PDB entry 5SY1 | electron microscopy, 3.90 A resolution | chains C and A of the 4 polymer chains in the assembly

Chain C:
Name: Calmodulin
From: Spodoptera frugiperda
Chain sequence (149 residues; each row starts with the number of its first residue):
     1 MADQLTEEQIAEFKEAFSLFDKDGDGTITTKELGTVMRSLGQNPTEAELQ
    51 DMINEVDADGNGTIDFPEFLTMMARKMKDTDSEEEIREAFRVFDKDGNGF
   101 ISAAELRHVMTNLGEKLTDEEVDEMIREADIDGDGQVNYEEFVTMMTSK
Not modelled in the structure: 1, 149
Ion coordination: Ca2+ site 1: Asp-21, Asp-23, Asp-25, Thr-27, Glu-32; Ca2+ site 2: Asp-57, Asp-59, Asn-61, Thr-63, Glu-68; Ca2+ site 3: Asp-94, Asp-96, Asn-98, Phe-100, Glu-105; Ca2+ site 4: Ala-129, Asp-134, Gln-136

Chain A:
Name: STRA6
From: Danio rerio
UniProtKB: A4IGB6 (A4IGB6_DANRE); numbering as in UniProt (aligned over 1-670)
Chain sequence (670 residues; each row starts with the number of its first residue):
     1 MSAETVNNYDYSDWYENAAPTKAPVEVIPPCDPTADEGLFHICIAAISLV
    51 VMLVLAILARRQKLSDNQRGLTGLLSPVNFLDHTQHKGLAVAVYGVLFCK
   101 LVGMVLSHHPLPFTKEVANKEFWMILALLYYPTLYYPLLACGTLHNKVGY
   151 VLGSLLSWTHFGILVWQKVDCPKTPQIYKYYALFGSLPQIACLAFLSFQY
   201 PLLLFKGLQNTETANASEDLSSSYYRDYVKKILKKKKPTKISSSTSKPKL
   251 FDRLRDAVKSYIYTPEDVFRFPLKLAISVVVAFIALYQMALLLISGVLPT
   301 LHIVRRGVDENIAFLLAGFNIILSNDRQEVVRIVVYYLWCVEICYVSAVT
   351 LSCLVNLLMLMRSMVLHRSNLKGLYRGDSLNVFNCHRSIRPSRPALVCWM
   401 GFTSYQAAFLCLGMAIQTLVFFICILFAVFLIIIPILWGTNLMLFHIIGN
   451 LWPFWLTLVLAALIQHVASRFLFIRKDGGTRDLNNRGSLFLLSYILFLVN
   501 VMIGVVLGIWRVVITALFNIVHLGRLDISLLNRNVEAFDPGYRCYSHYLK
   551 IEVSQSHPVMKAFCGLLLQSSGQDGLSAQRIRDAEEGIQLVQQEKKQNKV
   601 SNAKRARAHWQLLYTLVNNPSLVGSRKHFQCQSSESFINGALSRTSKEGS
   651 KKDGSVKEPNKEAESAAASN
Not modelled in the structure: 1-25, 575-597, 631-670
Reported in the primary citation:
  - self-association interface (contacts with another copy of this molecule); pairs are residue here / residue on that copy: Arg-511/Asp-539, Thr-515, Asn-519
  - binding site for cholesterol: Thr-515, Asn-519

How chain C and chain A interact:
Pairs across the interface - 82 pairs, chain C then chain A:
  Ala-2(C) with Tyr-614(A); Thr-615(A); Asn-618(A)
  Asp-3(C) with Tyr-614(A), hydrogen bond; Asn-618(A); Asn-619(A), hydrogen bond (backbone-side chain)
  Gln-4(C) with Asn-618(A); Asn-619(A)
  Leu-5(C) with Leu-233(A), hydrophobic; Asn-619(A), hydrogen bond (backbone-side chain)
  Gln-9(C) with Ile-232(A); Lys-235(A)
  Ala-11(C) with Arg-376(A)
  Glu-12(C) with Ile-232(A); Arg-376(A)
  Phe-13(C) with Val-559(A), hydrophobic
  Glu-15(C) with Tyr-375(A); Ile-389(A)
  Leu-19(C) with Val-553(A); His-557(A); Met-560(A), hydrophobic
  Phe-20(C) with Met-560(A), hydrophobic; Phe-563(A), hydrophobic
  Lys-22(C) with Arg-390(A)
  Asp-25(C) with Phe-629(A)
  Met-37(C) with Cys-564(A), hydrophobic
  Leu-40(C) with Glu-218(A)
  Gly-41(C) with Ser-65(A), hydrogen bond (backbone-side chain); Glu-218(A)
  Gln-42(C) with Ser-217(A), hydrogen bond; Asp-219(A), hydrogen bond; Leu-568(A)
  Glu-48(C) with Ser-571(A), hydrogen bond
  Met-52(C) with Leu-567(A)
  Glu-55(C) with Ser-570(A)
  Ala-58(C) with His-609(A), hydrogen bond (backbone-side chain); Leu-612(A), hydrophobic
  Asp-65(C) with Arg-626(A); Phe-629(A); Gln-630(A)
  Pro-67(C) with Arg-626(A)
  Phe-69(C) with Phe-563(A), hydrophobic
  Leu-70(C) with Thr-615(A)
  Thr-71(C) with Gln-611(A); Thr-615(A)
  Met-72(C) with Leu-566(A)
  Met-73(C) with Val-229(A), hydrophobic; Phe-563(A), hydrophobic; Leu-566(A), hydrophobic
  Ala-74(C) with Leu-233(A)
  Arg-75(C) with Gln-611(A), hydrogen bond
  Lys-76(C) with Leu-566(A)
  Met-77(C) with Lys-230(A); Leu-566(A), hydrophobic
  Lys-78(C) with Leu-233(A)
  Asp-79(C) with Lys-234(A), salt bridge; Lys-237(A)
  Glu-85(C) with Lys-236(A), salt bridge
  Ile-86(C) with Tyr-614(A)
  Ala-89(C) with Tyr-614(A), hydrophobic
  Phe-93(C) with Val-617(A), hydrophobic
  Leu-113(C) with Val-623(A), hydrophobic; Lys-627(A)
  Gly-114(C) with Lys-627(A)
  Lys-116(C) with Arg-626(A); Gln-630(A), hydrogen bond
  Leu-117(C) with His-609(A)
  Glu-121(C) with Asn-602(A)
  Met-125(C) with Ala-606(A), hydrophobic; His-609(A); Trp-610(A), hydrogen bond
  Ile-126(C) with Trp-610(A), hydrophobic
  Glu-128(C) with Ala-603(A); Ala-606(A); Arg-607(A), hydrogen bond (side chain-backbone)
  Ala-129(C) with Trp-610(A), hydrophobic
  Phe-142(C) with Tyr-614(A), hydrophobic
  Met-145(C) with Arg-607(A), hydrogen bond; Trp-610(A), hydrophobic; Gln-611(A), hydrogen bond (backbone-side chain)
  Met-146(C) with Tyr-614(A), hydrophobic
  Ser-148(C) with Arg-607(A), hydrogen bond (backbone-side chain)
Also at the interface, not in a pair above, chain C (67 interface residues in all): Glu-8, Ile-10, Ala-16, Gly-26, Ser-39, Val-56, Phe-66, Glu-68, Asp-81, Ser-82, Val-92, Leu-106, Val-109, Asn-112, Glu-124, Thr-144
Also at the interface, not in a pair above, chain A (57 interface residues in all): Asp-66, Arg-226, Tyr-228, Ser-554, Lys-561, Ala-562, Lys-604, Ala-608, Leu-613, Leu-616, Leu-622, Ser-625
The authors on this interface:
  - interface residues, chain A: Ser-222(A), Ile-232(A), Leu-233(A), Ser-554(A), Val-600(A)

Summary:
67 residues of chain C and 57 residues of chain A are in contact; the contacts include 15 hydrogen bonds and 2
salt bridges. Polar contacts include Asp-79(C)/Lys-234(A), Glu-85(C)/Lys-236(A) and Asp-3(C)/Tyr-614(A). The
paper reports a binding site for cholesterol at Thr-515(A) and Asn-519(A); interface residues Ser-222(A),
Ile-232(A) and Leu-233(A) among others.
Chain C is Calmodulin (Spodoptera frugiperda) and chain A is STRA6 (Danio rerio); the structure, Structure of
the STRA6 receptor for retinol uptake in complex with calmodulin, was determined by electron microscopy.
